Entry 1RNX (X-ray diffraction, 1.90 A resolution); this record covers chain A.

# Chain A
Molecule: Ribonuclease A
Organism: Bos taurus
Notes: EC 3.1.27.5
UniProt: P61823 (RNAS1_BOVIN); residues 1-124 here correspond to UniProt positions 27-150 (UniProt number = residue number + 26)
Sequence (124 residues; each row starts with the number of its first residue):
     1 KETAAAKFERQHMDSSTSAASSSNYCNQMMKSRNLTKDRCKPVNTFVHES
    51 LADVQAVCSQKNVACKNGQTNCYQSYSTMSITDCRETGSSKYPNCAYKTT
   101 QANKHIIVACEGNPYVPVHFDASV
Cystine bridges: Cys-26/Cys-84, Cys-40/Cys-95, Cys-58/Cys-110, Cys-65/Cys-72

# In short
Chain A is Ribonuclease A (Bos taurus); the structure, Ribonuclease A crystallized from 3M sodium chloride,
30% ammonium sulfate, was determined by X-ray diffraction together with 1RNW, 1RNZ, 1RNY, 1RNO and 1RNQ from
the same study.
